6N1V - chains B and F of the 24 polymer chains in the assembly; structure by electron microscopy, 4.00 A resolution.

Chain B:
Molecule: Envelope glycoprotein gp120
From: Human immunodeficiency virus 1
UniProt: Q2N0S6 (Q2N0S6_9HIV1); the construct lacks a stretch of the UniProt sequence and is renumbered around it, so the offset changes along the chain: 31-141 = UniProt 30-140; 150-185 = UniProt 141-176; 187-309 = UniProt 186-308; 312-321 = UniProt 309-318; 2 more segments
Sequence (473 residues; each row starts with the number of its first residue; note: 12 numbers in that range are skipped by the numbering (no residue carries them; nothing is unmodelled there); a row labelled like 185A-185I holds insertion residues (185A, then the next letters in order)):
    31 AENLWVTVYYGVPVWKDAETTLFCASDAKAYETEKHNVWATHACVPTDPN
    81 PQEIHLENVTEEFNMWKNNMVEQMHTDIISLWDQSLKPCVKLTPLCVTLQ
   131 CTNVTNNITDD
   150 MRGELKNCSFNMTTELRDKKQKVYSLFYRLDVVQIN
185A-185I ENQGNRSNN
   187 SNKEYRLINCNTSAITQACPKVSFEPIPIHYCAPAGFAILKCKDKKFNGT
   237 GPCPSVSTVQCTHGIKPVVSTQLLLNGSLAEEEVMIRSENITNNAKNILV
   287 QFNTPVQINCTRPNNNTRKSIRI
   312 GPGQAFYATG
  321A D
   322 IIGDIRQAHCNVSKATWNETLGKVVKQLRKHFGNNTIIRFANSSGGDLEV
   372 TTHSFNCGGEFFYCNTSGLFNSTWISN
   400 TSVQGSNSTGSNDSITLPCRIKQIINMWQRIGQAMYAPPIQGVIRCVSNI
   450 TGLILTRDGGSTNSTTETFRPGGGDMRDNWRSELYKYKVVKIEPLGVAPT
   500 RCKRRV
Not modelled in the structure: 185A-185I, 400-410
Disulfide bonds: Cys119-Cys205, Cys126-Cys196, Cys131-Cys157, Cys218-Cys247, Cys228-Cys239, Cys296-Cys331, Cys378-Cys445, Cys385-Cys418
Glycans and other covalent adducts: glycan linked to Asn88, Asn137, Asn276, Asn332; N-acetylglucosamine (NAG) linked to Asn133, Asn156, Asn160, Asn197, Asn234, Asn262, Asn295, Asn301, Asn339, Asn363, Asn386, Asn392, Asn448
Differences from the reference sequence: conflict Asn332 (Thr330 in Q2N0S6), Cys501 (Ala498 in Q2N0S6)

Chain F:
Molecule: Envelope glycoprotein gp41
From: Human immunodeficiency virus 1
UniProt: Q2N0S6 (Q2N0S6_9HIV1); residues 512-664 here correspond to UniProt positions 509-661 (UniProt number = residue number - 3)
Sequence (153 residues; row label = number of the first residue in the row):
   512 AVGIGAVFLGFLGAAGSTMGAASMTLTVQARNLLSGIVQQQSNLLRAIEA
   562 QQHLLKLTVWGIKQLQARVLAVERYLRDQQLLGIWGCSGKLICCTNVPWN
   612 SSWSNRNLSEIWDNMTWLQWDKEISNYTQIIYGLLEESQNQQEKNEQDLL
   662 ALD
Not modelled in the structure: 548-568
Disulfide bonds: Cys598-Cys604
Differences from the reference sequence: conflict Cys605 (Thr602 in Q2N0S6)

How chain B and chain F interact:
Residue-residue contacts (56):
  Leu34(B) - Pro609(F)
  Leu34(B) - Trp610(F)  hydrogen bond (backbone-backbone)
  Trp35(B) - Thr606(F)
  Trp35(B) - Asn607(F)
  Trp35(B) - Val608(F)
  Trp35(B) - Pro609(F)
  Val36(B) - Thr606(F)
  Val36(B) - Val608(F)  hydrogen bond (backbone-backbone)
  Val36(B) - Trp610(F)  hydrophobic
  Thr37(B) - Cys604(F)
  Thr37(B) - Cys605(F)
  Val38(B) - Cys604(F)
  Tyr39(B) - Ile603(F)  hydrophobic
  Tyr39(B) - Trp623(F)
  Tyr40(B) - Leu537(F)
  Tyr40(B) - Leu544(F)
  Tyr40(B) - Tyr586(F)
  Tyr40(B) - Leu602(F)
  Gly41(B) - Leu537(F)
  Gly41(B) - Gln540(F)
  Val42(B) - Trp628(F)  hydrophobic
  Pro43(B) - Ala526(F)
  Pro43(B) - Gln540(F)
  Val44(B) - Leu629(F)  hydrophobic
  Trp45(B) - Leu523(F)  hydrophobic
  Trp45(B) - Leu629(F)  hydrophobic
  Phe53(B) - Gln575(F)
  Ala73(B) - Trp571(F)
  Ile84(B) - Gly521(F)
  Ile84(B) - Phe522(F)
  Leu86(B) - Leu523(F)
  Leu86(B) - Gly524(F)
  Glu87(B) - Gly524(F)
  Glu87(B) - Gly527(F)  hydrogen bond (side chain-backbone)
  Glu87(B) - Ser528(F)
  Asp107(B) - Trp571(F)
  Gln114(B) - Val570(F)
  Ala221(B) - Leu545(F)
  Ala221(B) - Ala582(F)
  Lys490(B) - Arg585(F)
  Ile491(B) - Leu523(F)  hydrophobic
  Ile491(B) - Arg585(F)
  Leu494(B) - Asp589(F)
  Val496(B) - Trp631(F)
  Pro498(B) - Trp610(F)  hydrophobic
  Pro498(B) - Trp623(F)
  Pro498(B) - Trp631(F)
  Thr499(B) - Trp623(F)
  Cys501(B) - Cys605(F)  hydrophobic
  Lys502(B) - Thr606(F)
  Lys502(B) - Asn607(F)
  Arg503(B) - Gly597(F)
  Arg503(B) - Cys605(F)
  Arg503(B) - Thr606(F)
  Arg503(B) - Asn607(F)  hydrogen bond (backbone-side chain)
  Arg503(B) - Gln653(F)  hydrogen bond
Other interface residues (no listed pair), chain B (37 interface residues in all): Leu52, Val89, Pro220, Gly222, Glu492, Pro493, Ala497, Arg500
Other interface residues (no listed pair), chain F (46 interface residues in all): Ala525, Ala541, Ala578, Trp596, Cys598, Lys601, Leu619, Ile622, Asp632, Ile635, Tyr643, Leu646, Gln650

Overview:
37 residues of chain B and 46 residues of chain F are in contact; the contacts include 5 hydrogen bonds. Polar
contacts include Glu87(B)-Gly527(F), Arg503(B)-Asn607(F) and Arg503(B)-Gln653(F). N-acetylglucosamine is
covalently linked to Asn133(B), Asn156(B), Asn160(B), Asn197(B), Asn234(B) and Asn262(B) and 7 more.
Chain B is Envelope glycoprotein gp120 and chain F is Envelope glycoprotein gp41, both from Human
immunodeficiency virus 1; the structure, Cryo-EM structure at 4.0 A resolution of vaccine-elicited antibody
A12V163-a.01 in complex with HIV-1 Env BG505 ..., was determined by electron microscopy (same publication as
6MPH, 6MQC, 6MQE, 6MQM, 6MQR, 6N16 and 4 further entries).
